PDB entry 2VSS | X-ray diffraction, 2.22 A resolution | chains B and E of the 6 polymer chains in the assembly

Chain B:
Name: P-hydroxycinnamoyl CoA hydratase/lyase
Source organism: Pseudomonas fluorescens
Notes: EC 4.2.1.101
Reference sequence: O69762 (O69762_PSEFL); residue numbers follow UniProt; this construct covers 1-276
Sequence (276 residues; numbered 1 to 276; the number before each row is that of its first residue):
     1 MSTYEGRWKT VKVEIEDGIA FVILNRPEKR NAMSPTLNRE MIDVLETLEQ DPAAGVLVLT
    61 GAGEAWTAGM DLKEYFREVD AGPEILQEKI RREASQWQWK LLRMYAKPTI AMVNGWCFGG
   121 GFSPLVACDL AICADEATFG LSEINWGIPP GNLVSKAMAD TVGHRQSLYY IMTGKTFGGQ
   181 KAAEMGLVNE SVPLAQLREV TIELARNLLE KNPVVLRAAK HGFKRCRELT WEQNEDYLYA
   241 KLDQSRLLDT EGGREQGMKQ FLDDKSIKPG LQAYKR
Not modelled in the structure: 1-3, 252-276
Curated features (UniProtKB/Swiss-Prot):
  - binding site (acetyl-CoA): Lys29, Ala68, Met70, Leu72, Gly120, Ser142, Trp146
  - binding site (vanillin): Tyr75, Gly151, Tyr239
  - mutagenesis: Ser123 (S123A: Reduced kcat compared to wild-type but not markerdly), Glu143 (E143A: Abolishes catalytic activity), Tyr239 (Y239F: Increased KM for feruloyl-CoA but retains a significant amount of catalytic activity with a kcat 10 times less than that of the wild-type)
Residues lining bound ligands: acetyl coenzyme A (ACO): Glu28, Lys29, Arg30, Ala32, Ala68, Gly69, Met70, Asp71, Leu72, Trp116, Phe118, Gly119, Gly120, Ser142, Glu143, Trp146, Ile148
What the authors report for this chain:
  - binding site for 4-hydroxy-3-methoxybenzaldehyde: Tyr75
  - mutagenesis - S123A/E143A, E143A: abolished catalytic activity
  - mutagenesis - S123A: decreased catalytic activity on feruloyl-CoA
  - mutagenesis - S123A: unchanged binding to feruloyl-CoA
  - catalytic residues: Tyr75, Arg91, Tyr239 (proposed by the authors, not directly observed)
  - specificity-determining residues: Tyr239

Chain E:
Name: P-hydroxycinnamoyl CoA hydratase/lyase
Source organism: Pseudomonas fluorescens
Notes: EC 4.2.1.101
Reference sequence: O69762 (O69762_PSEFL); numbering as in UniProt (aligned over 1-276)
Sequence (276 residues; row label = number of the first residue in the row):
     1 MSTYEGRWKT VKVEIEDGIA FVILNRPEKR NAMSPTLNRE MIDVLETLEQ DPAAGVLVLT
    61 GAGEAWTAGM DLKEYFREVD AGPEILQEKI RREASQWQWK LLRMYAKPTI AMVNGWCFGG
   121 GFSPLVACDL AICADEATFG LSEINYGIPP GNLVSKAMAD TVGHRQSLYY IMTGKTFGGQ
   181 KAAEMGLVNE SVPLAQLREV TIELARNLLE KNPVVLRAAK HGFKRCRELT WEQNEDYLYA
   241 KLDQSRLLDT EGGREQGMKQ FLDDKSIKPG LQAYKR
Not modelled in the structure: 1-3, 77-82, 251-276
Differences from the reference sequence: conflict Tyr146 (Trp in O69762)
Curated features (UniProtKB/Swiss-Prot):
  - binding site (acetyl-CoA): Lys29, Ala68, Met70, Leu72, Gly120, Ser142
  - binding site (vanillin): Tyr75, Gly151, Tyr239
  - mutagenesis: Ser123 (S123A: Reduced kcat compared to wild-type but not markerdly), Glu143 (E143A: Abolishes catalytic activity), Tyr239 (Y239F: Increased KM for feruloyl-CoA but retains a significant amount of catalytic activity with a kcat 10 times less than that of the wild-type)
Residues lining bound ligands: acetyl coenzyme A (ACO): Glu28, Lys29, Arg30, Ala32, Glu64, Ala68, Gly69, Met70, Asp71, Leu72, Trp116, Phe118, Gly119, Gly120, Ser142, Glu143, Tyr146, Ile148, Gly151
What the authors report for this chain:
  - binding site for 4-hydroxy-3-methoxybenzaldehyde: Tyr239
  - mutagenesis - Y239F: decreased catalytic activity

Interface between chain B and chain E:
Residue-residue contacts (29):
  Arg225(B) with Glu232(E); Gln233(E); Asp236(E), salt bridge
  Glu228(B) with Gln233(E), hydrogen bond
  Gln233(B) with Arg225(E); Glu228(E), hydrogen bond; Leu229(E)
  Asp236(B) with Arg225(E), salt bridge; Tyr237(E), hydrogen bond; Lys241(E), salt bridge
  Tyr237(B) with Asp236(E), hydrogen bond
  Tyr239(B) with Gln244(E), hydrogen bond (backbone-side chain)
  Ala240(B) with Ala240(E), hydrophobic; Lys241(E); Gln244(E)
  Lys241(B) with Asp236(E), salt bridge; Ala240(E)
  Asp243(B) with Gln244(E), hydrogen bond; Leu247(E); Leu248(E)
  Gln244(B) with Tyr239(E); Ala240(E); Asp243(E), hydrogen bond
  Arg246(B) with Leu247(E); Leu248(E)
  Leu247(B) with Asp243(E); Arg246(E); Leu247(E)
  Leu248(B) with Asp243(E)
Interface residues without a listed pair, chain B (15 interface residues in all): Leu229, Glu232

In short:
Chain B and chain E each contribute 15 residues to their interface; the contacts include 7 hydrogen bonds and
4 salt bridges. Polar contacts include Arg225(B)-Asp236(E), Asp236(B)-Arg225(E) and Asp236(B)-Lys241(E). The
paper reports catalytic residues Tyr75(B), Arg91(B) and Tyr239(B); S123A/E143A and E143A of chain B abolish
catalytic activity; 4 substitutions were tested in all.
Chain B is P-hydroxycinnamoyl CoA hydratase/lyase and chain E is P-hydroxycinnamoyl CoA hydratase/lyase, both
from Pseudomonas fluorescens; the structure, Wild-type Hydroxycinnamoyl-CoA hydratase lyase in complex with
acetyl- CoA and vanillin, was determined by X-ray diffraction, deposited together with 2VSU.
